8IT1 - chains A and E of the 16 polymer chains in the assembly; structure by electron microscopy, 3.41 A resolution.

[Chain A (and E)]
Name: Piwi domain-containing protein
Organism: Thermoflavifilum thermophilum
Notes: chain E of this document is another copy of the same molecule, construct and numbering; everything in this record applies to it too
Reference sequence: A0A1I7NFD7 (A0A1I7NFD7_9BACT); numbering as in UniProt (aligned over 1-507)
Amino-acid sequence (507 residues; numbered 1 to 507; the number before each row is that of its first residue):
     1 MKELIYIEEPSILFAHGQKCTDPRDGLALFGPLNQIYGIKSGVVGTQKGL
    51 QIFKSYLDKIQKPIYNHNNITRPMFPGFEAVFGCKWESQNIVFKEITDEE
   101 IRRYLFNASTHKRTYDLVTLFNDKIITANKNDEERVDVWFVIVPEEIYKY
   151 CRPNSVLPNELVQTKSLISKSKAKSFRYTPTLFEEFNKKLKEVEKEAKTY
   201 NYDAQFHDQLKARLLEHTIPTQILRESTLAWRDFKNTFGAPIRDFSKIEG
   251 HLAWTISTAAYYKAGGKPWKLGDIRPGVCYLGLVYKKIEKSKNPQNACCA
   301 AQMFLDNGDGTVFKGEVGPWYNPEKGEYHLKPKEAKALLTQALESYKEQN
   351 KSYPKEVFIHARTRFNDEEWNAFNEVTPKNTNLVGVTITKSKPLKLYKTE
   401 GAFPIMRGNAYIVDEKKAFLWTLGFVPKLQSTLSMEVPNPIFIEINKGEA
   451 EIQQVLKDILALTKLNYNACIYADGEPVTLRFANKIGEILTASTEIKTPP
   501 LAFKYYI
Disordered / not traced: 158-199

[Chain A / chain E interface]
Residue-residue contacts - 57 pairs, chain A then chain E:
  N34(A) - K40(E)
  Q35(A) - N90(E)  hydrogen bond
  I36(A) - K40(E)
  Y37(A) - Y37(E)
  Y37(A) - G38(E)
  Y37(A) - I39(E)
  Y37(A) - K85(E)
  Y37(A) - E87(E)  hydrogen bond
  Y37(A) - Q89(E)
  Y37(A) - N90(E)  hydrogen bond
  G38(A) - Y37(E)
  I39(A) - Y37(E)
  K40(A) - N34(E)
  K40(A) - I36(E)
  K85(A) - Y37(E)
  E87(A) - Y37(E)  hydrogen bond
  Q89(A) - Y37(E)
  N90(A) - N34(E)
  N90(A) - Y37(E)  hydrogen bond
  N129(A) - Y505(E)  hydrogen bond (backbone-side chain)
  K130(A) - T498(E)  hydrogen bond (side chain-backbone)
  K130(A) - P499(E)
  K130(A) - P500(E)
  K130(A) - L501(E)  hydrogen bond (backbone-backbone)
  K130(A) - A502(E)  hydrogen bond (backbone-backbone)
  N131(A) - L501(E)
  N131(A) - A502(E)
  E133(A) - Y262(E)
  E133(A) - G265(E)
  E133(A) - D309(E)
  E133(A) - K504(E)  hydrogen bond (backbone-side chain)
  E134(A) - N34(E)  hydrogen bond
  E134(A) - G265(E)
  E134(A) - G266(E)
  E134(A) - K267(E)  salt bridge
  R135(A) - G38(E)  hydrogen bond (side chain-backbone)
  R135(A) - D137(E)  salt bridge
  R135(A) - A264(E)
  D137(A) - R135(E)  salt bridge
  H217(A) - E216(E)  salt bridge
  T218(A) - K130(E)
  Y262(A) - E133(E)
  A264(A) - R135(E)
  G265(A) - E133(E)
  G265(A) - E134(E)
  G266(A) - E133(E)
  K267(A) - E133(E)
  D309(A) - E133(E)
  P500(A) - K130(E)
  L501(A) - K130(E)  hydrogen bond (backbone-backbone)
  L501(A) - N131(E)
  A502(A) - K130(E)  hydrogen bond (backbone-backbone)
  A502(A) - N131(E)
  K504(A) - D132(E)  hydrogen bond (side chain-backbone)
  K504(A) - E133(E)  hydrogen bond (side chain-backbone)
  K504(A) - E134(E)  hydrogen bond (side chain-backbone)
  Y505(A) - N129(E)  hydrogen bond (side chain-backbone)
Other interface residues (no listed pair), chain A (38 interface residues in all): D132, P268, G308, T311, E348, Q349, T498
Other interface residues (no listed pair), chain E (37 interface residues in all): Q35, K124, H217, T218, Q349

[Overview]
The interface between chain A and chain E involves 38 residues on one side and 37 on the other, with 18
hydrogen bonds and 4 salt bridges. Polar contacts include E134(A)-K267(E), R135(A)-D137(E) and
H217(A)-E216(E).
Chain A and chain E are both Piwi domain-containing protein (Thermoflavifilum thermophilum); the structure,
Cryo-EM structure of Crt-SPARTA-gRNA-tDNA tetramer (NADase active form), was determined by electron
microscopy, deposited together with 8ISY, 8ISZ, 8IT0 and 8K9G.
